Entry 2TMY (X-ray diffraction, 2.30 A resolution); this record covers chain A.

# Chain A
Molecule: Chey protein
From: Thermotoga maritima
Reference sequence: Q56312 (CHEY_THEMA); residue numbers follow UniProt; this construct covers 1-120
Chain sequence (120 residues; numbered 1 to 120; the number before each row is that of its first residue):
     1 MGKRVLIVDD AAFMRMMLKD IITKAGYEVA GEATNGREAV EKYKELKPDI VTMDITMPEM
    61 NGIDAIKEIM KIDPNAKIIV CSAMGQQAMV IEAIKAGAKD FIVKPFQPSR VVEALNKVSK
Unresolved in the structure: 1, 120
Swiss-Prot annotation at these positions:
  - binding site (Mg(2+)): Asp9, Asp10, Asp54, Thr56
  - modified residue: Asp54 (4-aspartylphosphate)

# Summary
UniProt lists 4 Mg2+-binding residues.
Chain A is Chey protein (Thermotoga maritima); the structure, Chey from thermotoga maritima (apo-II), was
determined by X-ray diffraction together with 3TMY, 4TMY and 1TMY from the same study.
